Entry 9HVW (electron microscopy, 3.10 A resolution); this record covers chains E and H of the 8 polymer chains in the assembly.

# Chain E
Name: Fusion glycoprotein F1, Probable N-acetylmuramidase
Source organism: human respiratory syncytial virus
Notes: EC 3.2.1.17
UniProt: chimeric construct of P03420, A2RHZ5: residues 137-515 from P03420 (FUS_HRSVA) positions 137-515 (same numbers); residues 547-647 from A2RHZ5 positions 220-320 (UniProt number = residue number - 327)
Chain sequence (511 residues; each row starts with the number of its first residue):
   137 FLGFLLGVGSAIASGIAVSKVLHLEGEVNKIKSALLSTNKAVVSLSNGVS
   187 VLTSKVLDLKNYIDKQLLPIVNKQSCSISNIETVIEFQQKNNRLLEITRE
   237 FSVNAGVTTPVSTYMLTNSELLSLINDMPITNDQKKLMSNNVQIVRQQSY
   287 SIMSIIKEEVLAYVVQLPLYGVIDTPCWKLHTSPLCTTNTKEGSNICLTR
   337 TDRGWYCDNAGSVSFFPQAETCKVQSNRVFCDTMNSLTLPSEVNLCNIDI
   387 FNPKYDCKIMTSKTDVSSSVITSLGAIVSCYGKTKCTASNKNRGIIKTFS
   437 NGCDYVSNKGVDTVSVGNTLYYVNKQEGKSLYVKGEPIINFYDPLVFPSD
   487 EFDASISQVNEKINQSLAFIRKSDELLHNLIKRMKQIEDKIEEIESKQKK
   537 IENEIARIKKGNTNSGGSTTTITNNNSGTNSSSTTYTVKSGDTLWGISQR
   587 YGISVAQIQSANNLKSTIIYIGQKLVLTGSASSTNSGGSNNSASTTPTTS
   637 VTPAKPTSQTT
Unresolved in the structure: 137-216, 469-647
Sequence notes: conflict Ile152 (Val in P03420), Val379 (Ile in P03420), Ile384 (Val in P03420), Val447 (Met in P03420); linker (516-546)
Curated features (UniProtKB/Swiss-Prot):
  - region: Phe137 to Val157 (Fusion peptide)
  - glycosylation: Asn500 (N-linked (GlcNAc...) asparagine)
Disulfide bonds: Cys313-Cys343, Cys322-Cys333, Cys358-Cys367, Cys382-Cys393, Cys416-Cys422
Reported in the primary citation:
  - conformationally variable residues (order/disorder transition): Cys322 to Cys333

# Chain H
Name: 131-2a heavy chain
Source organism: Mus musculus
Chain sequence (120 residues; row label = number of the first residue in the row; note: 8 numbers in that range are skipped by the numbering (no residue carries them; nothing is unmodelled there)):
     1 EVQLQQSGP
    11 ELVKPGASVKISCKASGFTF
    35 TDFSIHWVKQSQGKSLDWVGYIYPY
    62 TGGNGYNLKFQ
    74 SKATLTVDTSSTTAYMELRSLTSEDSAVYYCARREGNFVGAMDYWGQGTS
   124 VTVSS
Disulfide bonds: Cys23-Cys104

# Interface between chain E and chain H
Residue-residue contacts (23):
  Ile332(E) - Phe111(H)  hydrophobic
  Leu334(E) - Asn110(H)
  Leu334(E) - Phe111(H)  hydrophobic
  Asn380(E) - Tyr59(H)
  Asn380(E) - Thr62(H)
  Leu381(E) - Tyr57(H)  hydrophobic
  Leu381(E) - Thr62(H)
  Asn383(E) - Tyr59(H)
  Ile384(E) - Thr35(H)
  Ile384(E) - Phe37(H)
  Ile384(E) - Tyr57(H)  hydrophobic
  Ile384(E) - Tyr59(H)  hydrophobic
  Asp385(E) - Tyr57(H)  hydrogen bond
  Asp385(E) - Gly109(H)
  Asp385(E) - Asn110(H)  hydrogen bond (side chain-backbone)
  Ile386(E) - Asn110(H)
  Phe387(E) - Phe111(H)  hydrophobic
  Asn388(E) - Tyr57(H)
  Pro389(E) - Tyr55(H)  hydrogen bond (backbone-side chain)
  Pro389(E) - Tyr57(H)
  Lys390(E) - Tyr55(H)  hydrogen bond
  Lys390(E) - Asn65(H)  hydrogen bond (side chain-backbone)
  Ile395(E) - Phe111(H)  hydrophobic
Also at the interface, not in a pair above, chain E (16 interface residues in all): Leu321, Thr323, Thr397
Also at the interface, not in a pair above, chain H (12 interface residues in all): Asp36, Gly66
From the paper, about this interface:
  - residue pairs: Asp385(E)-Tyr57(H) (hydrogen bond), Asp385(E)-Asn110(H) (backbone contact), Pro389(E)-Tyr55(H), Lys390(E)-Tyr55(H) (hydrogen bond), Lys390(E)-Asn65(H) (backbone contact)
  - epitope / paratope residues, chain E: Val379(E), Asp385(E), Pro389(E), Lys390(E)
  - epitope / paratope residues, chain E: Pro389(E) (citing earlier work)
  - epitope / paratope residues, chain H: Tyr55(H), Tyr57(H), Asn65(H), Asn110(H)

# In short
The interface between chain E and chain H involves 16 residues on one side and 12 on the other; the contacts
include 5 hydrogen bonds. Polar pairs include Asp385(E)-Tyr57(H), Asp385(E)-Asn110(H) and Pro389(E)-Tyr55(H).
The authors report hydrogen bonds between Asp385(E) and Tyr57(H) and Lys390(E) and Tyr55(H); backbone contacts
between Asp385(E) and Asn110(H) and Lys390(E) and Asn65(H); a contact between Pro389(E) and Tyr55(H). The
paper reports epitope/paratope residues Val379(E), Asp385(E) and Tyr55(H) among others; conformational
variability at Cys322(E).
Chain E is Fusion glycoprotein F1, Probable N-acetylmuramidase (human respiratory syncytial virus) and chain H
is 131-2a heavy chain (Mus musculus); the structure, Respiratory Syncytial Virus Fusion protein in the
postfusion conformation in complex with monoclonal antibody 131-2a Fab, was determined by electron microscopy.
